PDB entry 1EV5 | X-ray diffraction, 1.70 A resolution | chain A

# Chain A
Name: Thymidylate synthase
Organism: Escherichia coli
Notes: EC 2.1.1.45
UniProt: P0A884 (TYSY_ECOLI); residues 1-264 here = UniProt positions 1-264
Sequence (264 residues; each row starts with the number of its first residue):
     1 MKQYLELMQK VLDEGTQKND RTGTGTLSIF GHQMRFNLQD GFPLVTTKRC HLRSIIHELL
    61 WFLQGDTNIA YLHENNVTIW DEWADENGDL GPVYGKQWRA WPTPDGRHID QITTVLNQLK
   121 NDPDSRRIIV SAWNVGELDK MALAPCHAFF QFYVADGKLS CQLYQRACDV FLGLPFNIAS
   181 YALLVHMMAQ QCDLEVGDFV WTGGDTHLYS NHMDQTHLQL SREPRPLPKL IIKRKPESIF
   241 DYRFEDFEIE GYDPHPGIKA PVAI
Sequence notes: modified residue (1, 50, 168, 192); engineered mutation Ala-167 (Ser in P0A884)
Modified residues: Met-1 (n-carboxymethionine; CXM); Cys-50, Cys-168, Cys-192 (s,s-(2-hydroxyethyl)thiocysteine; CME)
Curated features (UniProtKB/Swiss-Prot):
  - active site: Cys-146 (Nucleophile)
  - binding site (dUMP): Arg-21, Arg-126, Arg-127, Arg-166, Cys-168, Asp-169, Asn-177, His-207 to Tyr-209
  - binding site ((6R)-5,10-methylene-5,6,7,8-tetrahydrofolate): His-51, Asp-169, Ala-263
  - mutagenesis: Cys-50 (C50Y: Shows 0.2% of wild-type catalytic activity, but substrate affinity is not affected), Arg-126 (R126E: Shows 2000-fold decrease in catalytic activity and 600-fold decrease in affinity for dUMP), Asn-177 (N177A: Shows 200-fold decrease in catalytic activity, 20-fold decrease in affinity for dUMP, and 10-fold decrease in affinity for mTHF)

# In short
From UniProt: active-site residue Cys-146, 10 dUMP-binding residues, 3
(6R)-5,10-methylene-5,6,7,8-tetrahydrofolate-binding residues and 3 mutagenesis sites.
Chain A is Thymidylate synthase (Escherichia coli); the structure, Crystal structure analysis of ALA167 mutant
of escherichia coli, was determined by X-ray diffraction, deposited together with 1EV8, 1EVF and 1EVG.
